PDB entry 2VBU | X-ray diffraction, 1.70 A resolution | chain A

# Chain A
Molecule: Riboflavin kinase
From: Methanococcus jannaschii
Notes: EC 2.7.1.161
UniProtKB: Q60365 (Y056_METJA); residue numbers follow UniProt; this construct covers 1-136
Amino-acid sequence (136 residues; numbered 1 to 136; the number before each row is that of its first residue):
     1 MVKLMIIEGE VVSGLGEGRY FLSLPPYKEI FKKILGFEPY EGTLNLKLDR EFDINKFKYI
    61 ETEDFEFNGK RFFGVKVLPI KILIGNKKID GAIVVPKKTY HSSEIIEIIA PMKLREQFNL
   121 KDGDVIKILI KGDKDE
Not modelled in the structure: 1, 133-136
Ion coordination: Mg2+: Thr-43, Asn-45 (together with CDP)
Residues lining bound ligands: CDP (cytidine-5'-diphosphate): Ser-13, Gly-14, Leu-15, Gly-16, Glu-17, Gly-18, Arg-19, Tyr-40, Gly-42, Thr-43, Leu-44, Asn-45, Ile-108, Ala-110, Met-112, Lys-113, Leu-114, Arg-115
What the authors report for this chain:
  - binding site for CDP: Gly-14 to Gly-18, Tyr-40 to Asn-45, Arg-115
  - Mg2+ coordination: Thr-43, Asn-45
  - conformationally variable residues (order/disorder transition): Gly-18 to Ser-23
  - catalytic residues: Glu-107 (proposed by the authors, not directly observed)

# In short
Bound to chain A: CDP. Thr-43 and Asn-45 coordinate Mg2+. From the paper: the catalytic residue Glu-107; a
binding site for CDP at Gly-14, Tyr-40 and Arg-115.
Chain A is Riboflavin kinase (Methanococcus jannaschii); the structure, Riboflavin kinase Mj0056 from
Methanocaldococcus jannaschii in complex with CDP, was determined by X-ray diffraction, deposited together
with 2VBS, 2VBT and 2VBV.
